Entry 7SSA (electron microscopy, 3.20 A resolution); this record covers chains L and I of the 12 polymer chains in the assembly.

# Chain L
Molecule: Centromere-binding protein 1
Organism: Saccharomyces cerevisiae (strain ATCC 204508 / S288c)
UniProt: P17106 (CBF1_YEAST); residue numbers follow UniProt; this construct covers 2-351
Amino-acid sequence (352 residues; row label = number of the first residue in the row; numbering starts at 0):
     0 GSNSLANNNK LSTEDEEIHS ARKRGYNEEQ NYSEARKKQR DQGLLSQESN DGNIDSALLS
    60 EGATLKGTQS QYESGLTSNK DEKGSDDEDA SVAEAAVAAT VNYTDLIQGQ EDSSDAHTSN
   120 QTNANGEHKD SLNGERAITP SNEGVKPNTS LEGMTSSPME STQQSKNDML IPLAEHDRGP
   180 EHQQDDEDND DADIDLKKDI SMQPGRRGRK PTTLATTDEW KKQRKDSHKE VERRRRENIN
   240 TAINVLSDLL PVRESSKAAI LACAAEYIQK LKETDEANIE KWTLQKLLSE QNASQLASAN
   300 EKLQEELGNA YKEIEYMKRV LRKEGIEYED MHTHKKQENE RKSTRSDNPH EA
Disordered / not traced: 0-221, 289-351
Sequence notes: expression tag (0-1)
Swiss-Prot annotation at these positions:
  - modified residue: Ser45 (Phosphoserine), Ser48 (Phosphoserine), Ser84 (Phosphoserine), Thr138 (Phosphothreonine)

# Chain I
Molecule: 149-nt DNA strand
Organism: synthetic construct
Sequence (149 nucleotides; row label = number of the first residue in the row; numbers below 1 keep their minus sign (DA-74 is residue -74)):
   -74 ATCGGAGAGG TCACGTGACC AGGCCGCTCA ATTGGTCGTA GACAGCTCTA GCACCGCTTA
   -14 AACGCACGTA CGCGCTGTCC CCCGCGTTTT AACCGCCAAG GGGATTACTC CCTAGTCTCC
    46 AGGGACGTCT CAGATATATA CATCCTGAT
Disordered / not traced: -74 to -65, 73-74

# Interface between chain L and chain I
Contacting residue pairs (12):
  Lys224(L) - DT-59(I)  phosphate contact
  Lys224(L) - DG-58(I)  phosphate contact
  His227(L) - DA-57(I)  hydrogen bond to the base
  Lys228(L) - DG-60(I)  sugar contact
  Lys228(L) - DT-59(I)  salt bridge to the phosphate
  Glu231(L) - DT-59(I)  base contact
  Arg235(L) - DC-61(I)  sugar contact
  Arg235(L) - DG-60(I)  salt bridge to the phosphate
  Asn239(L) - DC-61(I)  phosphate contact
  Ser255(L) - DC-63(I)  hydrogen bond to the phosphate
  Ser255(L) - DA-62(I)  phosphate contact
  Lys256(L) - DA-62(I)  base contact

# Overview
Chain L and chain I form an interface of 8 and 7 residues respectively; the contacts include 2 hydrogen bonds
and 2 salt bridges. Polar pairs include His227(L)-DA-57(I), Ser255(L)-DC-63(I) and Lys228(L)-DT-59(I).
Chain L is Centromere-binding protein 1 (Saccharomyces cerevisiae (strain ATCC 204508 / S288c)) and chain I is
a 149-nt DNA strand (synthetic construct); the structure, Cryo-EM structure of pioneer factor Cbf1 bound to
the nucleosome, was determined by electron microscopy.
